8QMA - chains K and T of the 19 polymer chains in the assembly; structure by electron microscopy, 3.50 A resolution.

== Chain K ==
Molecule: PAP8
Organism: Sinapis alba
Sequence (334 residues; each row starts with the number of its first residue):
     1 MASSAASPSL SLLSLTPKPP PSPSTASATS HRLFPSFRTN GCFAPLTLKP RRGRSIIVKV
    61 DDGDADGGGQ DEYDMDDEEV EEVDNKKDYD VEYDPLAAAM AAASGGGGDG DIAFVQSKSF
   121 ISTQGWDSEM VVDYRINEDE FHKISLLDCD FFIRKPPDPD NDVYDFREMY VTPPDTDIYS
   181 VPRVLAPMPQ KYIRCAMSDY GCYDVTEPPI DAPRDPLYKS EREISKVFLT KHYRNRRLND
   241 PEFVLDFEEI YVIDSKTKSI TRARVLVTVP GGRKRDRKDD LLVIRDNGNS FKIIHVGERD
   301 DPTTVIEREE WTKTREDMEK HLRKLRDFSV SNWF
Not modelled in the structure: 1-134

== Chain T ==
Molecule: DNA-directed RNA polymerase subunit beta'
Organism: Sinapis alba
Notes: EC 2.7.7.6
Reference sequence: A0A6C0M5W0 (A0A6C0M5W0_SINAL); residue numbers follow UniProt; this construct covers 1-680
Sequence (680 residues; numbered 1 to 680; the number before each row is that of its first residue):
     1 MIDRYKHQQL RIGLVSPQQI SAWATKKIPN GEIVGEVTKP YTFHYKTNKP EKDGLFCERI
    61 FGPIKSGICA CGNYRVIGDE KEDPKFCEQC GVEFVDSRIR RYQMGYIKLT CPVTHVWYLK
   121 RLPSYIANLL DKPLKELEGL VYCDFSFARP ITKKPTFLRL RGSFEYEIQS WKYSIPLFFT
   181 TQGFEIFRNR EISTGAGAIR EQLADLDLRI IIENSLVEWK QLGEEGPTGN EWEDRKIVRR
   241 KDFLVRRMEL AKHFIRTNIE PEWMVLCLLP VLPPELRPII QIEGGKLMSS DINELYRRVI
   301 YRNNTLTDLL TTSRSTPGEL VMCQEKLVQE AVDTLLDNGI RGQPMRDGHN KVYKSFSDVI
   361 EGKEGRFRET LLGKRVDYSG RSVIVVGPSL SLHRCGLPRE IAIELFQTFV IRGLIRQHLA
   421 SNIGVAKSQI REKKPIVWEI LQEVMQGHPV LLNRAPTLHR LGIQSFQPIL VEGRTICLHP
   481 LVCKGFNADF DGDQMAVHVP LSLEAQAEAR LLMFSHMNLL SPAIGDPISV PTQDMLIGLY
   541 VLTSGTRRGI CANRYNPCNR KNYQNERIYE TNYKYMKEPF FCNSYDAIGA YRQKRINLDS
   601 PLWLRWQLDQ RVIASKEVPI EVHYESFGNY HEIYAHYLIV RSVKKETLYI YIRTTVGHIS
   661 FYREIEEAIQ GFSQACSYDT
Not modelled in the structure: 1, 25-100, 160-168, 279-290, 314-317, 338-354, 361-364, 374-381, 455-461, 484-493, 558-577, 678-680
From the paper describing this entry:
  - catalytic residues: D489, D491, D493 (by similarity / conservation)

== Interface between chain K and chain T ==
Pairs across the interface (79; chain K residue first):
  A196(K) - V643(T)  hydrophobic
  S198(K) - Y624(T)  hydrogen bond
  S198(K) - Y630(T)
  D199(K) - E632(T)
  D199(K) - R641(T)  salt bridge
  Y200(K) - V618(T)  hydrophobic
  Y200(K) - P619(T)  hydrogen bond (side chain-backbone)
  G201(K) - P619(T)
  G201(K) - Y634(T)  hydrogen bond (backbone-side chain)
  C202(K) - E617(T)
  Y203(K) - V612(T)  hydrophobic
  Y203(K) - A614(T)
  Y203(K) - K616(T)
  Y203(K) - Y637(T)
  Y203(K) - I639(T)  hydrophobic
  D204(K) - K616(T)  salt bridge
  V205(K) - V612(T)
  V205(K) - I613(T)  hydrophobic
  V205(K) - A614(T)
  Y218(K) - Q610(T)
  Y218(K) - R611(T)
  S220(K) - V612(T)  hydrogen bond (side chain-backbone)
  R222(K) - E632(T)  salt bridge
  R222(K) - Y634(T)
  E223(K) - K616(T)  salt bridge
  F228(K) - Y624(T)
  L238(K) - K644(T)  hydrogen bond (backbone-side chain)
  F243(K) - F627(T)
  V244(K) - S626(T)
  L245(K) - S626(T)  hydrogen bond (backbone-backbone)
  L245(K) - G628(T)
  F247(K) - Y624(T)
  F247(K) - E625(T)
  F247(K) - S626(T)
  R277(K) - S626(T)
  K278(K) - S626(T)  hydrogen bond (backbone-side chain)
  D280(K) - S626(T)  hydrogen bond (backbone-backbone)
  L281(K) - H623(T)
  L281(K) - Y624(T)
  L282(K) - V622(T)
  L282(K) - H623(T)
  L282(K) - Y624(T)  hydrogen bond (backbone-backbone)
  V283(K) - E621(T)
  V283(K) - V622(T)
  V283(K) - H623(T)
  I284(K) - E621(T)
  I284(K) - V622(T)  hydrogen bond (backbone-backbone)
  I284(K) - Y624(T)  hydrophobic
  R285(K) - I620(T)  hydrogen bond (side chain-backbone)
  R285(K) - E621(T)  salt bridge
  N287(K) - V618(T)
  R299(K) - H623(T)  hydrogen bond
  R299(K) - H631(T)
  D300(K) - H623(T)
  P302(K) - I633(T)  hydrophobic
  P302(K) - L638(T)  hydrophobic
  T303(K) - E578(T)  hydrogen bond
  T304(K) - P557(T)
  V305(K) - E621(T)
  I306(K) - W603(T)  hydrophobic
  I306(K) - I633(T)  hydrophobic
  I306(K) - Y634(T)
  I306(K) - A635(T)
  I306(K) - R653(T)
  E307(K) - N553(T)  hydrogen bond
  R308(K) - N556(T)
  E309(K) - I620(T)
  E310(K) - R548(T)
  E310(K) - G549(T)  hydrogen bond (side chain-backbone)
  E310(K) - R653(T)  salt bridge
  W311(K) - G549(T)
  W311(K) - I550(T)
  W311(K) - N553(T)  hydrogen bond (side chain-backbone)
  W311(K) - Y555(T)  hydrogen bond (side chain-backbone)
  W311(K) - N556(T)
  T312(K) - N556(T)
  T314(K) - G549(T)
  T314(K) - I550(T)  hydrogen bond (side chain-backbone)
  W333(K) - I550(T)  hydrophobic
Other interface residues (no listed pair), chain K (46 interface residues in all): M197, S225, D279
Other interface residues (no listed pair), chain T (41 interface residues in all): R554

== Summary ==
The interface between chain K and chain T involves 46 residues on one side and 41 on the other, with 18
hydrogen bonds and 6 salt bridges. Among the polar pairs are D199(K)-R641(T), D204(K)-K616(T) and
R222(K)-E632(T). The paper reports catalytic residues D489(T), D491(T) and D493(T).
Here chain K is PAP8 and chain T is DNA-directed RNA polymerase subunit beta', both from Sinapis alba. Entry
8QMA (Structure of the plastid-encoded RNA polymerase complex (PEP) from Sinapis alba) was determined by
electron microscopy.
